PDB entry 6J7X | X-ray diffraction, 2.75 A resolution | chains B and C of the 3 polymer chains in the assembly

Chain B:
Protein: Geranylgeranyl transferase type-2 subunit beta
From: Homo sapiens
Notes: EC 2.5.1.60
UniProtKB: P53611 (PGTB2_HUMAN); residues 1-331 here = UniProt positions 1-331
Amino-acid sequence (336 residues; numbered -4 to 331; the number before each row is that of its first residue; numbers below 1 keep their minus sign (Gly-4 is residue -4)):
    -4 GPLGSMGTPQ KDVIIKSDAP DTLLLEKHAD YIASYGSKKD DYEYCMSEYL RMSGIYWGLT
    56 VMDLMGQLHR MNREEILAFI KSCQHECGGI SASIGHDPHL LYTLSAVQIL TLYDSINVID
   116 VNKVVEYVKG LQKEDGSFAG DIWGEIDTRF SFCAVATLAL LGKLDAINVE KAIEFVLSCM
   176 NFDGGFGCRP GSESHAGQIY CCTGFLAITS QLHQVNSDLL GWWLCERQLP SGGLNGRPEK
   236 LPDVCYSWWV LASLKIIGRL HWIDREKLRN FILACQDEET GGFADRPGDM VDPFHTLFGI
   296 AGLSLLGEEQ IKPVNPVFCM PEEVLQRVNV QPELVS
Disordered / not traced: -4 to 4
Construct notes: expression tag (-4 to 0)
Residues lining bound ligands: geranylgeranyl diphosphate (GRG): Tyr51, Leu96, Leu99, Gln103, Arg144, Phe147, Cys148, His190, Gly192, Gln193, Tyr195, Cys196, Arg232, Lys235, Tyr241, Trp243, Trp244, Phe293, Phe313, Cys314
Curated features (UniProtKB/Swiss-Prot):
  - binding site (geranylgeranyl diphosphate): His190 to Gly192, Tyr241 to Trp244
  - binding site (Zn(2+)): Asp238, Cys240, His290
  - modified residue: Gly2 (N-acetylglycine), Thr3 (Phosphothreonine)
Reported in the primary citation:
  - mutagenesis - G49I, G49L: abolished catalytic activity on mono-farnesylated Ykt6

Chain C:
Protein: Synaptobrevin homolog YKT6
From: Homo sapiens
Notes: EC 2.3.1.-
UniProtKB: O15498 (YKT6_HUMAN); residues 1-198 here = UniProt positions 1-198
Amino-acid sequence (198 residues; row label = number of the first residue in the row):
     1 MKLYSLSVLY KGEAKVVLLK AAYDVSSFSF FQRSSVQEFM TFTSQLIVER SSKGTRASVK
    61 EQDYLCHVYV RNDSLAGVVI ADNEYPSRVA FTLLEKVLDE FSKQVDRIDW PVGSPATIHY
   121 PALDGHLSRY QNPREADPMT KVQAELDETK IILHNTMESL LERGEKLDDL VSKSEVLGTQ
   181 SKAFYKTARK QNSCCAIM
Disordered / not traced: 193-198
Curated features (UniProtKB/Swiss-Prot):
  - modified residue: Ser159 (Phosphoserine), Cys195 (Cysteine methyl ester)
  - lipidation: Cys194 (S-palmitoyl cysteine), Cys195 (S-farnesyl cysteine)
Reported in the primary citation:
  - mutagenesis - F30A, F30A/F31A, F31A, E84A, P86G, P86G/P133G, P133G: decreased catalytic activity with Protein prenyltransferase alpha subunit repeat-containing protein 1
  - mutagenesis - C194S: decreased catalytic activity on GGTase-III

How chain B and chain C interact:
Residue-residue contacts (7; chain B residue first):
  Lys6(B) - Asp63(C)  salt bridge
  Asp7(B) - Lys60(C)
  Ile9(B) - Asn155(C)
  Lys11(B) - Glu158(C)  salt bridge
  Gly283(B) - Gln191(C)
  Asp284(B) - Gln191(C)
  Met285(B) - Gln191(C)
Other interface residues (no listed pair), chain B (11 interface residues in all): Gln5, Val8, Leu236, Arg281
Other interface residues (no listed pair), chain C (9 interface residues in all): Gln62, Asn83, Thr156, Lys190

In short:
11 residues of chain B and 9 residues of chain C are in contact; the contacts include 2 salt bridges. Polar
pairs include Lys6(B)-Asp63(C) and Lys11(B)-Glu158(C). The paper reports that F30A, F30A/F31A and F31A of
chain C, among others, reduce catalytic activity with Protein prenyltransferase alpha subunit
repeat-containing protein 1; G49I and G49L of chain B abolish catalytic activity on mono-farnesylated Ykt6; 10
substitutions were tested in all.
Here chain B is Geranylgeranyl transferase type-2 subunit beta and chain C is Synaptobrevin homolog YKT6, both
from Homo sapiens. Entry 6J7X (Complex of GGTaseIII, farnesyl-Ykt6, and GGPP) was determined by X-ray
diffraction together with 6J74 and 6J7F from the same study.
